Entry 8XJ8 (electron microscopy, 2.67 A resolution); this record covers chains B and C of the 7 polymer chains in the assembly.

# Chain B (and C)
Molecule: Monkeypox virus E5
Source organism: Monkeypox virus
Notes: EC 3.6.4.-; fragment: C-terminal; chain C of this document is another copy of the same molecule, construct and numbering; everything in this record applies to it too
Reference sequence: A0A7H0DN89 (PG117_MONPV); residues 323-785 here = UniProt positions 323-785
Amino-acid sequence (463 residues; row label = number of the first residue in the row):
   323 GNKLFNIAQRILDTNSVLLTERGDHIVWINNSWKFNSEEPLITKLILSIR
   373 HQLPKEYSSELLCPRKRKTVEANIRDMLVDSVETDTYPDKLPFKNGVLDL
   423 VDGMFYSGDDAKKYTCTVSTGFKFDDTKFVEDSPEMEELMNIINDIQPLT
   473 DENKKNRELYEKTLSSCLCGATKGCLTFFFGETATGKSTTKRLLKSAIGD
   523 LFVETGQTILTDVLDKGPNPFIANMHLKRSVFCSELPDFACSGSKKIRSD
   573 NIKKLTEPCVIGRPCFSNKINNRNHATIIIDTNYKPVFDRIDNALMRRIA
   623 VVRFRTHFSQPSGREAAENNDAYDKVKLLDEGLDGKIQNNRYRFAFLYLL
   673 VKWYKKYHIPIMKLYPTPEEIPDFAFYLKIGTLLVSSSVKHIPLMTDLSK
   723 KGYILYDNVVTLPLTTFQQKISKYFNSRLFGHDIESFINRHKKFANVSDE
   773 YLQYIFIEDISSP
Unresolved in the structure: 323, 696-785 (chain C: 323, 703-785)
Bound ions: Mg2+: Ser510 (together with AMP-PNP)
Residues lining bound ligands:
  - AMP-PNP (ANP; phosphoaminophosphonic acid-adenylate ester), molecule 1: Ile464, Asp467, Ile468, Glu504, Thr505, Ala506, Thr507, Gly508, Lys509, Ser510, Thr511, Arg514, Asn605, Phe630, Lys649, Leu650, Leu651, Asp652, Leu655, Asp656
  - AMP-PNP (ANP), molecule 2: Ala616, Arg619, Arg620
Reported in the primary citation:
  - binding site for the 70-nt DNA strand: Arg585, Phe588

# Interface between chain B and chain C
Pairs across the interface - 56 pairs, chain B then chain C:
  Ile351(B) with Val401(C), hydrophobic
  Asn352(B) with Val401(C); Asp402(C)
  Lys356(B) with Val401(C)
  Pro362(B) with Asp398(C)
  Thr365(B) with Asp398(C), hydrogen bond
  Lys366(B) with Arg397(C); Asp398(C); Leu400(C), hydrogen bond (side chain-backbone); Val401(C)
  Leu369(B) with Phe327(C), hydrophobic; Asp398(C)
  Arg372(B) with Phe327(C)
  Leu384(B) with Phe327(C), hydrophobic; Asn395(C)
  Pro386(B) with Thr391(C); Asn395(C)
  Arg389(B) with Asn395(C), hydrogen bond; Asp398(C), salt bridge
  Thr505(B) with Asn615(C); Ala616(C); Arg619(C), hydrogen bond
  Ser510(B) with Glu579(C)
  Lys513(B) with Glu579(C), salt bridge
  Arg514(B) with Pro580(C)
  Glu526(B) with Ile583(C); Ile592(C); Asn593(C)
  Gly528(B) with Asp537(C); Ile583(C)
  Gln529(B) with Asp537(C), hydrogen bond (backbone-side chain)
  Thr530(B) with Asp537(C), hydrogen bond (backbone-side chain)
  Pro542(B) with Arg585(C); Ser589(C); Asn590(C)
  Phe543(B) with Asp537(C); Ile583(C), hydrophobic; Ile592(C), hydrophobic
  Asn546(B) with Asn590(C), hydrogen bond (side chain-backbone); Ile592(C)
  Ser556(B) with Lys576(C)
  Glu557(B) with Lys575(C); Lys576(C), hydrogen bond (backbone-side chain); Glu579(C)
  Pro559(B) with Asp572(C)
  Asp560(B) with Arg612(C), salt bridge
  Pro586(B) with Asn590(C)
  Cys587(B) with Asn590(C), hydrogen bond (backbone-side chain)
  Asn605(B) with Lys575(C); Ala616(C)
  Tyr606(B) with Lys575(C); Arg612(C); Asp614(C), hydrogen bond
  Gln632(B) with Tyr687(C)
  Glu653(B) with Ile683(C); Tyr687(C)
Also at the interface, not in a pair above, chain B (42 interface residues in all): Glu361, Lys416, Glu504, Ala506, Thr527, Cys563, Ser564, Phe588, Leu651, Gly654
Also at the interface, not in a pair above, chain C (36 interface residues in all): Asn324, Leu341, His347, Ala394, Met399, Val535, Phe588, Asp611, Lys685

# In short
Chain B and chain C form an interface of 42 and 36 residues respectively, with 10 hydrogen bonds and 3 salt
bridges. Polar contacts include Arg389(B)-Asp398(C), Lys513(B)-Glu579(C) and Asp560(B)-Arg612(C). Bound to
chain B: AMP-PNP. The paper reports a binding site for the 70-nt DNA strand at Arg585(B) and Phe588(B).
Chain B and chain C are both Monkeypox virus E5 (Monkeypox virus); the structure, The Cryo-EM structure of
MPXV E5 C-terminal in complex with DNA, was determined by electron microscopy, deposited together with 8XIF,
8XIG, 8XJ6 and 8XJ7.
